Entry 8VKI (electron microscopy, 2.96 A resolution); this record covers chains D and A of the 34 polymer chains in the assembly.

[Chain D]
Name: 50S ribosomal protein L3
From: Mycolicibacterium smegmatis MC2 155
Reference sequence: A0QSD1 (RL3_MYCS2); residue numbers follow UniProt; this construct covers 1-217
Sequence (217 residues; numbered 1 to 217; the number before each row is that of its first residue):
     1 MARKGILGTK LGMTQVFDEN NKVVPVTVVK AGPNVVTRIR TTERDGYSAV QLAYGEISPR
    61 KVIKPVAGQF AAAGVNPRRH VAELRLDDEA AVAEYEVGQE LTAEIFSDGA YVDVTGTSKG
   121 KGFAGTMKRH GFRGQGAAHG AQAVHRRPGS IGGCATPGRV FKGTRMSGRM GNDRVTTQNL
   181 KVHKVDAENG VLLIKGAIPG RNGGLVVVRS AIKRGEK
Not modelled in the structure: 1, 216-217

[Chain A]
Molecule: 23S ribosomal RNA
From: Mycolicibacterium smegmatis MC2 155
Sequence (3120 nucleotides; numbered 1 to 3120; the number before each row is that of its first residue):
     1 UAAGUGUUUA AGGGCGCAUG GUGGAUGCCU UGGCACUGGG AGCCGAUGAA GGACGUAGGA
    61 GGCUGCGAUA AGCCUCGGGG AGCUGUCAAC CGAGCGUUGA UCCGAGGAUG UCCGAAUGGG
   121 GAAACCCGGC ACGAGUGAUG UCGUGUCACC AGGCGCUGAA UAUAUAGGCG UCUGGGGGGA
   181 ACGCGGGGAA GUGAAACAUC UCAGUACCCG UAGGAAGAGA AAACAAAAUG UGAUUCCGUG
   241 AGUAGUGGCG AGCGAAAGCG GAGGAUGGCU AAACCGUAUG CAUGUGAUAC CGGGUAGGGG
   301 UUGUGUGUGC GGGGUUGUGG GACCUAUCUU UCCGGCUCUA CCUGGCUGGA GGGCAGUGAG
   361 AAAAUGUUGU GGUUAGCGGA AAUGGCUUGG GAUGGCCUGC CGUAGACGGU GAGAGCCCGG
   421 UACGUGAAAA CCCGACGUCU GUCUUGAUGG UGUUCCCGAG UAGCAGCGGG CCCGUGGAAU
   481 CUGCUGUGAA UCUGCCGGGA CCACCCGGUA AGCCUGAAUA CUUCCCAGUG ACCGAUAGCG
   541 GAUUAGUACC GUGAGGGAAU GGUGAAAAGU ACCCCGGGAG GGGAGUGAAA GAGUACCUGA
   601 AACCGUGCGC UUACAAUCCG UCAGAGCCCU CGACGUGUCG UGGGGUGAUG GCGUGCCUUU
   661 UGAAGAAUGA GCCUGCGAGU CAGGGACAUG UCGCGAGGUU AACCCGGGUG GGGUAGCCGC
   721 AGCGAAAGCG AGUCUGAAUA GGGCGUAUCC ACACAAGAGU GUGUGGUGUA GUGGUGUGUU
   781 CUGGACCCGA AGCGGAGUGA UCUACCCAUG GCCAGGGUGA AGCGCGGGUA AGACCGCGUG
   841 GAGGCCCGAA CCCACUUAGG UUGAAGACUG AGGGGAUGAG CUGUGGGUAG GGGUGAAAGG
   901 CCAAUCAAAC UCCGUGAUAG CUGGUUCUCC CCGAAAUGCA UUUAGGUGCA GCGUCGCAUG
   961 UUUCUUGCCG GAGGUAGAGC UACUGGAUGG CCGAUGGGCC CCACAGGGUU ACUGACGUCA
  1021 GCCAAACUCC GAAUGCCGGU AAGUCCAAGA GUGCGGCAGU GAGACGGCGG GGGAUAAGCU
  1081 CCGUGCGUCG AGAGGGAAAC AGCCCAGAUC GCCGGCUAAG GCCCCUAAGC GUGUGCUAAG
  1141 UGGAAAAGGA UGUGCAGUCG CGAAGACAAC CAGGAGGUUG GCUUAGAAGC AGCCACCCUU
  1201 GAAAGAGUGC GUAAUAGCUC ACUGGUCAAG UGAUUGUGCG CCGAUAAUGU AGCGGGGCUC
  1261 AAGCACACCG CCGAAGCCGC GGCAGCCAAC GUGUUGGCUG GGUAGGGGAG CGUCCUGCAU
  1321 CCGGUGAAGC CGCCGAGUGA UCGAGUGGUG GAGGGUGUGG GAGUGAGAAU GCAGGCAUGA
  1381 GUAGCGAUUA GGCAAGUGAG AACCUUGCCC GCCGAAAGAC CAAGGGUUCC UGGGCCAGGC
  1441 CAGUCCGCCC AGGGUGAGUC GGGACCUAAG GCGAGGCCGA CAGGCGUAGU CGAUGGACAA
  1501 CGGGUUGAUA UUCCCGUACC CGUGUAUGUG CGUCCAUGAU GAAUCAGCGG UACUAACCAU
  1561 CCAAAACCAC CGUGACCGCA CCUUUCGGGG UGUGGCGUUG GUGGGGCUGC AUGGGACCUU
  1621 CGUUGGUAGU AGUCAAGCGA UGGGGUGACG CAGGAAGGUA GCCGUACCGG UCAGUGGUAA
  1681 UACCGGGGUA AGCCUGUAGG GAGUCAGAUA GGUAAAUCCG UCUGGCAUAU AUCCUGAGAG
  1741 GUGAUGCAUA GCCGAGUGAG GCGAAUUCGG UGAUCCUAUG CUGCCGAGAA AAGCCUCUAG
  1801 CGAGGACAUA CACGGCCCGU ACCCCAAACC AACACAGGUG GUCAGGUAGA GAAUACUAAG
  1861 GCGUACGAGU GAACUAUGGU UAAGGAACUC GGCAAAAUGC CCCCGUAACU UCGGGAGAAG
  1921 GGGGACCCAC AUGGCGUGUA AGCCUUUACG GCCCAAGCGU GAGUGGGUGG CACAAACCAG
  1981 UGAGAAGCGA CUGUUUACUA AAAACACAGG UCCGUGCGAA GUCGCAAGAC GAUGUAUACG
  2041 GACUGACGCC UGCCCGGUGC UGGAAGGUUA AGAGGACCCG UUAACUCCCU UUGGGGGUGA
  2101 AGCGGAGAAU UUAAGCCCCA GUAAACGGCG GUGGUAACUA UAACCAUCCU AAGGUAGCGA
  2161 AAUUCCUUGU CGGGUAAGUU CCGACCUGCA CGAAUGGCGU AACGACUUCU CAACUGUCUC
  2221 AACCAUAGAC UCGGCGAAAU UGCACUACGA GUAAAGAUGC UCGUUACGCG CGGCAGGACG
  2281 AAAAGACCCC GGGACCUUCA CUACAACUUG GUAUUGGUGC UCGAUACGGU UUGUGUAGGA
  2341 UAGGUGGGAG ACUGUGAAGC UCACACGCCA GUGUGGGUGG AGUCGUUGUU GAAAUACCAC
  2401 UCUGAUCGUA UUGGGCCUCU AACCUCGGAC CGUAUAUCCG GUUCAGGGAC AGUGCCUGGU
  2461 GGGUAGUUUA ACUGGGGCGG UUGCCUCCUA AAAUGUAACG GAGGCGCCCA AAGGUUCCCU
  2521 CAACCUGGAC GGCAAUCAGG UGUUGAGUGU AAGUGCACAA GGGAGCUUGA CUGCGAGACG
  2581 GACAUGUCGA GCAGGGACGA AAGUCGGGAC UAGUGAUCCG GCACCUCUGA GUGGAAGGGG
  2641 UGUCGCUCAA CGGAUAAAAG GUACCCCGGG GAUAACAGGC UGAUCUUCCC CAAGAGUCCA
  2701 UAUCGACGGG AUGGUUUGGC ACCUCGAUGU CGGCUCGUCG CAUCCUGGGG CUGGAGCAGG
  2761 UCCCAAGGGU UGGGCUGUUC GCCCAUUAAA GCGGCACGCG AGCUGGGUUU AGAACGUCGU
  2821 GAGACAGUUC GGUCUCUAUC CGCCGCGCGC GUCAGAAGCU UGAGGAAACC UGUCCCUAGU
  2881 ACGAGAGGAC CGGGACGGAC GAACCUCUGG UAUACCAGUU GUCCCACCAG GGGCACGGCU
  2941 GGAUAGCCAC GUUCGGACAG GAUAACCGCU GAAAGCAUCU AAGCGGGAAA CCUCUUCCAA
  3001 GACCAGGCUU CUCACCCUCU AGGAGGGAUA AGGCCCCCCG CAGACCACGG GAUUGAUAGA
  3061 CCAGACCUGG AAGCCUAGUA AUAGGUGCAG GGAACUGGCA CUAACCGGCC GAAAACUUAC
Not modelled in the structure: 1, 1546-1619, 2064-2118, 2136-2144, 2152, 2164-2191

[Chain D / chain A interface]
Residue-residue contacts - 199 pairs, chain D then chain A:
  Lys10(D) - C2904(A)  hydrogen bond to the phosphate
  Lys10(D) - C2905(A)  salt bridge to the phosphate
  Met13(D) - C2904(A)  hydrogen bond to the sugar
  Met13(D) - C2905(A)  sugar contact
  Met13(D) - U2906(A)  base contact
  Thr14(D) - U2906(A)  hydrogen bond to the sugar
  Gln15(D) - U2906(A)  sugar contact
  Pro25(D) - U2906(A)  base contact
  Pro25(D) - U2952(A)  sugar contact
  Arg38(D) - C3008(A)  hydrogen bond to the sugar
  Arg38(D) - U3009(A)  hydrogen bond to the phosphate
  Arg40(D) - C2859(A)  hydrogen bond to the base
  Arg40(D) - G3007(A)  base contact
  Arg40(D) - C3008(A)  hydrogen bond to the base
  Arg44(D) - C3008(A)  sugar contact
  Asp45(D) - C3008(A)  hydrogen bond to the sugar
  Tyr47(D) - U2860(A)  hydrogen bond to the sugar
  Tyr47(D) - U2861(A)  sugar contact
  Gln51(D) - C2859(A)  hydrogen bond to the sugar
  Arg60(D) - A3052(A)  salt bridge to the phosphate
  Arg60(D) - U3054(A)  hydrogen bond to the sugar
  Lys61(D) - G3051(A)  salt bridge to the phosphate
  Ile63(D) - A2857(A)  sugar contact
  Ile63(D) - G3032(A)  phosphate contact
  Lys64(D) - C3011(A)  sugar contact
  Lys64(D) - A3031(A)  phosphate contact
  Lys64(D) - G3032(A)  hydrogen bond to the phosphate
  Pro65(D) - U3010(A)  hydrogen bond to the sugar
  Pro65(D) - C3011(A)  sugar contact
  Pro65(D) - A3031(A)  sugar contact
  Val66(D) - A2857(A)  sugar contact
  Val66(D) - G2858(A)  sugar contact
  Gly68(D) - U3010(A)  sugar contact
  Gln69(D) - A2857(A)  base contact
  Gln69(D) - G2858(A)  base contact
  Gln69(D) - U3009(A)  hydrogen bond to the base
  Gln69(D) - U3010(A)  hydrogen bond to the sugar
  Arg79(D) - G3051(A)  salt bridge to the phosphate
  Val81(D) - C2859(A)  sugar contact
  Ala82(D) - C2859(A)  phosphate contact
  Ala82(D) - U2860(A)  phosphate contact
  Glu83(D) - C2859(A)  hydrogen bond to the sugar
  Glu83(D) - U2860(A)  hydrogen bond to the phosphate
  Arg85(D) - U2861(A)  salt bridge to the phosphate
  Arg85(D) - G2862(A)  salt bridge to the phosphate
  Thr115(D) - C2997(A)  phosphate contact
  Ser118(D) - A2903(A)  hydrogen bond to the phosphate
  Ser118(D) - C2904(A)  hydrogen bond to the phosphate
  Lys119(D) - C2904(A)  hydrogen bond to the phosphate
  Lys119(D) - C2905(A)  salt bridge to the phosphate
  Lys119(D) - C2947(A)  salt bridge to the phosphate
  Gly120(D) - A3042(A)  phosphate contact
  Gly120(D) - G3043(A)  phosphate contact
  Lys121(D) - C2948(A)  salt bridge to the phosphate
  Lys121(D) - G3043(A)  hydrogen bond to the phosphate
  Gly122(D) - G3043(A)  hydrogen bond to the phosphate
  Gly122(D) - A3044(A)  phosphate contact
  Phe123(D) - A1872(A)  hydrogen bond to the sugar
  Phe123(D) - A1873(A)  sugar contact
  Phe123(D) - G2272(A)  base contact
  Phe123(D) - A3044(A)  hydrogen bond to the phosphate
  Gly125(D) - A1873(A)  sugar contact
  Met127(D) - A2221(A)  sugar contact
  Arg129(D) - C2844(A)  hydrogen bond to the sugar
  Arg129(D) - G2845(A)  salt bridge to the phosphate
  Phe132(D) - C2736(A)  phosphate contact
  Arg133(D) - A2221(A)  phosphate contact
  Arg133(D) - U2735(A)  salt bridge to the phosphate
  Arg133(D) - C2736(A)  salt bridge to the phosphate
  Gly134(D) - U2735(A)  sugar contact
  Gln135(D) - G2802(A)  base contact
  Gly136(D) - C2218(A)  phosphate contact
  Ala137(D) - C2218(A)  hydrogen bond to the phosphate
  Ala138(D) - C1893(A)  base contact
  Ala138(D) - U2217(A)  sugar contact
  His139(D) - C1888(A)  hydrogen bond to the base
  His139(D) - U1889(A)  sugar contact
  His139(D) - G1891(A)  hydrogen bond to the base
  His139(D) - C1893(A)  stacking on the base
  His139(D) - U2217(A)  sugar contact
  His139(D) - U2804(A)  sugar contact
  Gly140(D) - A858(A)  phosphate contact
  Gly140(D) - U2804(A)  sugar contact
  Ala141(D) - C2803(A)  sugar contact
  Gln142(D) - G859(A)  phosphate contact
  Gln142(D) - U861(A)  hydrogen bond to the base
  Gln142(D) - C2803(A)  hydrogen bond to the sugar
  Gln142(D) - U2804(A)  phosphate contact
  Ala143(D) - G859(A)  phosphate contact
  Ala143(D) - U1875(A)  phosphate contact
  Ala143(D) - A1876(A)  phosphate contact
  Val144(D) - U1875(A)  phosphate contact
  Val144(D) - G2802(A)  sugar contact
  Val144(D) - C2803(A)  sugar contact
  His145(D) - U1875(A)  hydrogen bond to the phosphate
  His145(D) - A1876(A)  salt bridge to the phosphate
  Arg146(D) - C1874(A)  salt bridge to the phosphate
  Arg146(D) - U1875(A)  hydrogen bond to the phosphate
  Arg146(D) - A2222(A)  salt bridge to the phosphate
  Arg147(D) - C1874(A)  phosphate contact
  Arg147(D) - U1875(A)  phosphate contact
  Arg147(D) - A2275(A)  salt bridge to the phosphate
  Arg147(D) - G2802(A)  salt bridge to the phosphate
  Pro148(D) - C2274(A)  phosphate contact
  Pro148(D) - U2735(A)  hydrogen bond to the sugar
  Pro148(D) - C2736(A)  sugar contact
  Gly149(D) - A2275(A)  sugar contact
  Gly149(D) - U2735(A)  base contact
  Gly149(D) - G2802(A)  sugar contact
  Ser150(D) - G2276(A)  phosphate contact
  Ser150(D) - U2735(A)  hydrogen bond to the base
  Ser150(D) - C2736(A)  hydrogen bond to the base
  Ser150(D) - G2798(A)  base contact
  Ser150(D) - C2799(A)  hydrogen bond to the base
  Ser150(D) - G2802(A)  base contact
  Ile151(D) - C2274(A)  base contact
  Ile151(D) - A2275(A)  sugar contact
  Ile151(D) - G2276(A)  hydrogen bond to the phosphate
  Ile151(D) - C2736(A)  sugar contact
  Ile151(D) - G2842(A)  base contact
  Gly152(D) - G2276(A)  sugar contact
  Gly152(D) - G2798(A)  hydrogen bond to the base
  Gly152(D) - C2799(A)  sugar contact
  Gly153(D) - G2276(A)  hydrogen bond to the sugar
  Gly153(D) - G2798(A)  sugar contact
  Cys154(D) - G2276(A)  hydrogen bond to the sugar
  Cys154(D) - G2277(A)  phosphate contact
  Cys154(D) - A2796(A)  hydrogen bond to the phosphate
  Cys154(D) - G2798(A)  hydrogen bond to the sugar
  Cys154(D) - C2799(A)  sugar contact
  Ala155(D) - G2277(A)  phosphate contact
  Ala155(D) - A2796(A)  base contact
  Thr156(D) - U1248(A)  base contact
  Thr156(D) - G2256(A)  hydrogen bond to the base
  Thr156(D) - C2795(A)  hydrogen bond to the phosphate
  Thr156(D) - A2796(A)  hydrogen bond to the phosphate
  Pro157(D) - U1248(A)  base contact
  Pro157(D) - G2249(A)  phosphate contact
  Pro157(D) - C2795(A)  sugar contact
  Gly158(D) - G2276(A)  hydrogen bond to the base
  Gly158(D) - G2277(A)  sugar contact
  Arg159(D) - U1248(A)  hydrogen bond to the base
  Arg159(D) - C2248(A)  hydrogen bond to the phosphate
  Arg159(D) - G2249(A)  salt bridge to the phosphate
  Arg159(D) - G2276(A)  base contact
  Arg159(D) - G2842(A)  sugar contact
  Val160(D) - G2276(A)  base contact
  Val160(D) - G2842(A)  hydrogen bond to the sugar
  Val160(D) - C2843(A)  sugar contact
  Phe161(D) - U2738(A)  sugar contact
  Phe161(D) - C2843(A)  sugar contact
  Lys162(D) - C2843(A)  salt bridge to the phosphate
  Lys162(D) - C2844(A)  phosphate contact
  Gly163(D) - C2843(A)  hydrogen bond to the phosphate
  Gly163(D) - C2844(A)  hydrogen bond to the phosphate
  Thr164(D) - C2843(A)  hydrogen bond to the sugar
  Thr164(D) - C2844(A)  sugar contact
  Arg165(D) - G2737(A)  salt bridge to the phosphate
  Met166(D) - G2273(A)  hydrogen bond to the base
  Met166(D) - C2274(A)  base contact
  Met166(D) - C2843(A)  base contact
  Met166(D) - C2844(A)  sugar contact
  Ser167(D) - G2273(A)  hydrogen bond to the sugar
  Ser167(D) - C2844(A)  hydrogen bond to the sugar
  Arg169(D) - G2845(A)  hydrogen bond to the sugar
  Arg169(D) - C2846(A)  sugar contact
  Arg169(D) - G3043(A)  sugar contact
  Arg169(D) - C3046(A)  base contact
  Arg169(D) - A3047(A)  base contact
  Met170(D) - G3043(A)  phosphate contact
  Asn172(D) - A3042(A)  hydrogen bond to the phosphate
  Arg174(D) - C2997(A)  salt bridge to the phosphate
  Arg174(D) - C2998(A)  phosphate contact
  Thr176(D) - U2996(A)  hydrogen bond to the phosphate
  Thr176(D) - C2997(A)  hydrogen bond to the phosphate
  Gln178(D) - C2954(A)  hydrogen bond to the sugar
  Gln178(D) - U2995(A)  hydrogen bond to the sugar
  Gln178(D) - U2996(A)  sugar contact
  Asn179(D) - C2954(A)  phosphate contact
  Asn179(D) - G2955(A)  hydrogen bond to the phosphate
  Leu180(D) - U2953(A)  sugar contact
  Leu180(D) - C2954(A)  sugar contact
  Lys195(D) - U2953(A)  phosphate contact
  Gly196(D) - U2953(A)  sugar contact
  Ala197(D) - A2903(A)  base contact
  Ala197(D) - C2904(A)  sugar contact
  Ile198(D) - A2903(A)  sugar contact
  Ile198(D) - C2904(A)  sugar contact
  Pro199(D) - A2903(A)  sugar contact
  Pro199(D) - C2904(A)  sugar contact
  Gly200(D) - C2904(A)  hydrogen bond to the phosphate
  Arg201(D) - C3041(A)  sugar contact
  Arg201(D) - A3042(A)  phosphate contact
  Asn202(D) - C2905(A)  phosphate contact
  Ile212(D) - U2995(A)  phosphate contact
  Lys213(D) - G2955(A)  hydrogen bond to the phosphate
  Lys213(D) - G2956(A)  salt bridge to the phosphate
  Lys213(D) - A2957(A)  base contact
  Lys213(D) - U2995(A)  sugar contact
Also at the interface, not in a pair above, chain D (96 interface residues in all): Arg3, Ala72, Ala124, Lys128, Gly168, Asp173, Val175, Thr177
Also at the interface, not in a pair above, chain A (89 interface residues in all): G860, G2805, U2835, A2902, C2907, U3012, G3033, G3050, G3055

[Summary]
96 residues of chain D face 89 of chain A across their interface; the contacts include 64 hydrogen bonds, 22
salt bridges and 1 aromatic stacking contact. Polar pairs include Arg40(D)-C2859(A), Arg40(D)-C3008(A) and
Gln69(D)-U3009(A).
Here chain D is 50S ribosomal protein L3 and chain A is 23S ribosomal RNA, both from Mycolicibacterium
smegmatis MC2 155. Entry 8VKI (Structure of Mycobacterium smegmatis 50S ribosomal subunit bound to
HflX:50S-HflX-C) was determined by electron microscopy, deposited together with 8VIO, 8VK0, 8VK7, 8VKW, 8VPK,
8VR4, 8VR8 and 8VRL.
